Entry 5VN9 (X-ray diffraction, 2.59 A resolution); this record covers chain A.

Chain A:
Molecule: Bacteriorhodopsin
Source organism: Halobacterium salinarum (strain ATCC 700922 / JCM 11081 / NRC-1)
UniProtKB: P02945 (BACR_HALSA); residues -12 to 249 here correspond to UniProt positions 1-262 (UniProt number = residue number + 13)
Sequence (262 residues; row label = number of the first residue in the row; numbers below 1 keep their minus sign (Met-12 is residue -12)):
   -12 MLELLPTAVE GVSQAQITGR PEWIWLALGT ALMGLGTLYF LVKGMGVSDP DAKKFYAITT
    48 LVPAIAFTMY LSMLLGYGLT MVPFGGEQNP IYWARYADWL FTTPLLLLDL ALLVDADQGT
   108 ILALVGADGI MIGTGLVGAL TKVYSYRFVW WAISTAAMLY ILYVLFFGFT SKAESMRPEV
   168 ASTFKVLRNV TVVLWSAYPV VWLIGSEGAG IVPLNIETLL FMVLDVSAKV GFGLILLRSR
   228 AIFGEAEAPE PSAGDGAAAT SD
Unresolved in the structure: -12 to 5, 232-249
Modified / non-standard residues: Lys216 (n~6~-[(2Z,4E,6E,8E)-3,7-dimethyl-9-(2,6,6-trimethylcyclohex-1-en-1-yl)nona-2,4,6,8-tetraenyl]lysine; LYR)
Swiss-Prot annotation at these positions:
  - site: Asp85 (Primary proton acceptor)
  - modified residue: Gln1 (Pyrrolidone carboxylic acid)

Overview:
Chain A is Bacteriorhodopsin (Halobacterium salinarum (strain ATCC 700922 / JCM 11081 / NRC-1)); the
structure, Structure of bacteriorhodopsin from crystals grown at 4 deg C using GlyNCOC15+4 as an LCP host ...,
was determined by X-ray diffraction (same publication as 5VN7).
